7QJ4 - chains G and U of the 28 polymer chains in the assembly; structure by electron microscopy, 9.00 A resolution (very low resolution: no residue pairs are listed; an interface is given only as per-side residue counts).

== Chain G ==
Name: Gamma-tubulin complex component 2
Organism: Homo sapiens
UniProtKB: Q9BSJ2 (GCP2_HUMAN); residue numbers follow UniProt; this construct covers 1-902
Amino-acid sequence (902 residues; row label = number of the first residue in the row):
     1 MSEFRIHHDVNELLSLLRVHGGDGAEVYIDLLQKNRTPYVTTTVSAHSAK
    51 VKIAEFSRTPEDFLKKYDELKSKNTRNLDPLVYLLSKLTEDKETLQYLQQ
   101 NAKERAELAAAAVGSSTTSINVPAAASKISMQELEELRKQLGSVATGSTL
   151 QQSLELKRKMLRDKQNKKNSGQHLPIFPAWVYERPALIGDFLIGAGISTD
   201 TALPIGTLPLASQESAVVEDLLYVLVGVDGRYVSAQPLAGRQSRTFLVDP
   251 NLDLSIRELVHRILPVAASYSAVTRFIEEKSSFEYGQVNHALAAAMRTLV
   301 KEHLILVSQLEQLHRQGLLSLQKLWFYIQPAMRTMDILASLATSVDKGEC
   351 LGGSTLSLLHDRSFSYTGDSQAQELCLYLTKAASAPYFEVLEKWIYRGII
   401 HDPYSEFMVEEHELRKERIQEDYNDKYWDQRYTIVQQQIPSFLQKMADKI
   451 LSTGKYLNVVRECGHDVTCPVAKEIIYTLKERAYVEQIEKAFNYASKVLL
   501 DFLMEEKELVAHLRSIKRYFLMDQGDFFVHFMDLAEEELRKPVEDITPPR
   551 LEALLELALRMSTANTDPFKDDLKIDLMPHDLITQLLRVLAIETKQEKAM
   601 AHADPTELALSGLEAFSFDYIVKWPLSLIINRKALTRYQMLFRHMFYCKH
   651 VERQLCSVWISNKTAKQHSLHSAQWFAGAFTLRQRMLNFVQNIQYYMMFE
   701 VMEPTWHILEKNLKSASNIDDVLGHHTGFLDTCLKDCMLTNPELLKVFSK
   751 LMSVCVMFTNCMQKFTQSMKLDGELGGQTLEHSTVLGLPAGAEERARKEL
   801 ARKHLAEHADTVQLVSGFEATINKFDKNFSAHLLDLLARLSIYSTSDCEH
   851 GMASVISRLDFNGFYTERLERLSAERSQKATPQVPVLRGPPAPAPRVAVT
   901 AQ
Disordered / not traced: 1-149, 192-200, 587-606, 664-673, 772-813, 845-850, 877-902
Swiss-Prot annotation at these positions:
  - modified residue: Tyr83 (Phosphotyrosine)
  - natural variant: Arg297 (R297C: In CDCBM15; uncertain significance), Arg333 (R333C: In CDCBM15; uncertain significance), Ala615 (A615P: In CDCBM15; uncertain significance)

== Chain U ==
Name: Tubulin gamma-1 chain
Organism: Homo sapiens
UniProtKB: P23258 (TBG1_HUMAN); residues 1-451 here = UniProt positions 1-451
Amino-acid sequence (451 residues; numbered 1 to 451; the number before each row is that of its first residue):
     1 MPREIITLQLGQCGNQIGFEFWKQLCAEHGISPEGIVEEFATEGTDRKDV
    51 FFYQADDEHYIPRAVLLDLEPRVIHSILNSPYAKLYNPENIYLSEHGGGA
   101 GNNWASGFSQGEKIHEDIFDIIDREADGSDSLEGFVLCHSIAGGTGSGLG
   151 SYLLERLNDRYPKKLVQTYSVFPNQDEMSDVVVQPYNSLLTLKRLTQNAD
   201 CVVVLDNTALNRIATDRLHIQNPSFSQINQLVSTIMSASTTTLRYPGYMN
   251 NDLIGLIASLIPTPRLHFLMTGYTPLTTDQSVASVRKTTVLDVMRRLLQP
   301 KNVMVSTGRDRQTNHCYIAILNIIQGEVDPTQVHKSLQRIRERKLANFIP
   351 WGPASIQVALSRKSPYLPSAHRVSGLMMANHTSISSLFERTCRQYDKLRK
   401 REAFLEQFRKEDMFKDNFDEMDTSREIVQQLIDEYHAATRPDYISWGTQE
   451 Q
Disordered / not traced: 1-2, 42-44, 94-100, 178-179, 280-286, 307-312, 448-451
Swiss-Prot annotation at these positions:
  - binding site (GTP): Ala142 to Gly148
  - modified residue: Ser131 (Phosphoserine)
  - natural variant: Tyr92 (Y92C: In CDCBM4), Thr331 (T331P: In CDCBM4), Leu387 (L387P: In CDCBM4)

== Chain G / chain U interface ==
At this resolution (9 A) residue pairs are not listed: 32 residues of chain G and 31 of chain U lie at the interface.

== In short ==
The interface between chain G and chain U involves 32 residues on one side and 31 on the other. UniProt lists
7 GTP-binding residues on chain U.
Chain G is Gamma-tubulin complex component 2 and chain U is Tubulin gamma-1 chain, both from Homo sapiens; the
structure, Structure of recombinant human gamma-Tubulin Ring Complex 10-spoked assembly intermediate (spokes
5-14), was determined by electron microscopy, deposited together with 7QJ0, 7QJ1, 7QJ2, 7QJ3, 7QJD and 7QJE.
